6VI1 - chains E and M of the 3 polymer chains in the assembly; structure by X-ray diffraction, 2.40 A resolution.

Chain E:
Molecule: Synthetic Fab4 heavy chain
Organism: Homo sapiens
Chain sequence (243 residues; each row starts with the number of its first residue):
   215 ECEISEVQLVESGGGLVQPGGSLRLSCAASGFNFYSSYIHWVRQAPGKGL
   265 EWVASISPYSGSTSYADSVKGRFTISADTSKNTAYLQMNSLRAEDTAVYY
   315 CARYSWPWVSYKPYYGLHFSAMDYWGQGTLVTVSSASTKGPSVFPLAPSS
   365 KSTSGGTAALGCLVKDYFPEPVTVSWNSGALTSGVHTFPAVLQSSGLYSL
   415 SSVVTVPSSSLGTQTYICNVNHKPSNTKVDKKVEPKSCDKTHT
Not modelled in the structure: 215-219, 450-457
Cystine bridges: C241-C315, C376-C432

Chain M:
Molecule: Terminase, large subunit
Notes: EC 3.1.21.4, 3.6.4.12, 3.6.4.-
Reference sequence: P26745 (TERL_BPP22); numbering as in UniProt (aligned over 1-33)
Chain sequence (33 residues; numbered 1 to 33; the number before each row is that of its first residue):
     1 MELDAILDNLSDEEQIELLELLEEEENYRNTHL
Not modelled in the structure: 24-33

Interface between chain E and chain M:
Contacting residue pairs (17; chain E residue first):
  Y252(E) - D4(M)  hydrogen bond
  W320(E) - E2(M)
  W320(E) - D4(M)
  P321(E) - D4(M)
  W322(E) - D4(M)  hydrogen bond (backbone-side chain)
  V323(E) - E2(M)
  V323(E) - L3(M)  hydrogen bond (backbone-backbone)
  V323(E) - D4(M)  hydrogen bond (backbone-side chain)
  V323(E) - L7(M)  hydrophobic
  S324(E) - M1(M)
  Y325(E) - M1(M)  hydrogen bond (backbone-backbone)
  Y325(E) - L3(M)  hydrophobic
  Y325(E) - L22(M)
  L331(E) - L3(M)  hydrophobic
  L331(E) - L19(M)
  L331(E) - E23(M)
  F333(E) - L19(M)  hydrophobic
Interface residues without a listed pair, chain E (10 interface residues in all): K326

Overview:
The interface between chain E and chain M involves 10 residues on one side and 8 on the other, with 5 hydrogen
bonds. Polar contacts include Y252(E)-D4(M), W322(E)-D4(M) and V323(E)-D4(M).
Here chain E is Synthetic Fab4 heavy chain (Homo sapiens) and chain M is Terminase, large subunit. Entry 6VI1
(Structure of Fab4 bound to P22 TerL(1-33)) was determined by X-ray diffraction, deposited together with 6VI2
and 6XMI.
